1CYY - chains A and B; structure by X-ray diffraction, 2.15 A resolution.

Chain A (and B):
Molecule: DNA topoisomerase I
Organism: Escherichia coli
Notes: EC 5.99.1.2; fragment: 30 kda fragment comprising domains ii and iii; chain B of this document is another copy of the same molecule, construct and numbering; everything in this record applies to it too
UniProtKB: P06612 (TOP1_ECOLI); numbering as in UniProt (aligned over 214-477)
Sequence (264 residues; row label = number of the first residue in the row):
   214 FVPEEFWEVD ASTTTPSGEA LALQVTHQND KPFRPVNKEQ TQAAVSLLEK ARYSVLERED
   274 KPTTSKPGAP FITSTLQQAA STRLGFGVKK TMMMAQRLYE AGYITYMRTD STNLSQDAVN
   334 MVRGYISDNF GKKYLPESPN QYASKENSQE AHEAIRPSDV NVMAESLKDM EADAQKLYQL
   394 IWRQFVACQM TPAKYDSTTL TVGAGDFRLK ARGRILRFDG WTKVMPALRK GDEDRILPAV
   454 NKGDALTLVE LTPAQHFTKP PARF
Unresolved in the structure: 214-217, 442-446, 473-477 (chain B: 358-362, 442-446, 475-477)
UniProt features mapped onto this chain:
  - active site: Tyr-319 (O-(5'-phospho-DNA)-tyrosine intermediate)
  - site: Arg-321 (Interaction with DNA)
  - mutagenesis: Tyr-319 (Y319A: Abolishes enzyme activity), Arg-321 (R321A: Abolishes enzyme activity; R321K: No effect), His-365 (H365A: No effect; H365R: Increases DNA binding affinity)
Ion coordination: Zn2+: His-365, His-469 (shared with Glu-463(B) of chain B)

How chain A and chain B interact:
Pairs across the interface (61; chain A residue first):
  Trp-220(A) with Trp-220(B), hydrophobic
  Thr-227(A) with Thr-295(B), hydrogen bond (side chain-backbone); Arg-296(B)
  Thr-228(A) with Arg-296(B)
  Pro-229(A) with Leu-297(B); Lys-389(B)
  Ser-230(A) with Arg-396(B), hydrogen bond (backbone-side chain)
  Gly-231(A) with Arg-296(B), hydrogen bond (backbone-side chain); Leu-441(B)
  Glu-232(A) with Pro-439(B)
  Lys-251(A) with Lys-251(B)
  Gln-255(A) with Gln-468(B), hydrogen bond
  Glu-262(A) with Phe-214(B), hydrogen bond (side chain-backbone); Phe-470(B)
  Thr-295(A) with Ile-428(B); Ile-449(B)
  Arg-296(A) with Asp-409(B); Ile-428(B)
  Leu-297(A) with Asp-273(B); Asp-409(B)
  Gly-298(A) with Asp-273(B)
  Met-376(A) with Lys-346(B)
  Lys-389(A) with Pro-275(B); Asp-409(B); Arg-430(B)
  Gln-392(A) with Arg-430(B), hydrogen bond
  Arg-396(A) with Arg-430(B), hydrogen bond (side chain-backbone)
  Pro-439(A) with Leu-429(B); Arg-430(B)
  Thr-460(A) with Ser-294(B); Thr-295(B); Leu-297(B), hydrogen bond (side chain-backbone); Gly-298(B); Lys-472(B)
  Leu-461(A) with Phe-214(B), hydrophobic; Lys-472(B)
  Val-462(A) with Phe-214(B); Thr-295(B); Thr-471(B); Lys-472(B), hydrogen bond (backbone-backbone)
  Glu-463(A) with His-469(B), salt bridge; Phe-470(B); Thr-471(B)
  Leu-464(A) with Gln-468(B); His-469(B); Phe-470(B), hydrogen bond (backbone-backbone)
  Thr-465(A) with Gln-468(B); His-469(B), hydrogen bond
  Pro-466(A) with Ala-467(B); Gln-468(B), hydrogen bond (backbone-backbone); Phe-470(B)
  Ala-467(A) with Thr-465(B); Pro-466(B); Ala-467(B), hydrophobic
  Gln-468(A) with Gln-255(B), hydrogen bond; Thr-465(B), hydrogen bond (backbone-side chain); Pro-466(B), hydrogen bond (backbone-backbone)
  His-469(A) with Glu-463(B), salt bridge; Thr-465(B)
  Phe-470(A) with Gln-255(B); Glu-463(B), hydrogen bond (backbone-side chain)
Other interface residues (no listed pair), chain A (35 interface residues in all): Glu-218, Ala-233, Val-258, Lys-436, Leu-441
Other interface residues (no listed pair), chain B (34 interface residues in all): Gln-392, Lys-436, Ala-440, Leu-464

Summary:
35 residues of chain A and 34 residues of chain B are in contact; the contacts include 16 hydrogen bonds and 2
salt bridges. Among the polar pairs are Glu-463(A)/His-469(B), Thr-227(A)/Thr-295(B) and
Ser-230(A)/Arg-396(B). UniProt lists active-site residue Tyr-319(A) and 3 mutagenesis sites on chain A.
Both chains are DNA topoisomerase I (Escherichia coli). Entry 1CYY (Crystal structure of the 30 kDa fragment
of E. coli DNA topoisomerase I. hexagonal form) was determined by X-ray diffraction together with 1CY9 from
the same study.
